Entry 8WHY (electron microscopy, 2.70 A resolution); this record covers chains O and A of the 28 polymer chains in the assembly.

[Chain O]
Protein: 50S ribosomal protein L15
From: Mycolicibacterium smegmatis MC2 155
UniProtKB: A0QSG8 (A0QSG8_MYCS2); numbering as in UniProt (aligned over 1-147)
Amino-acid sequence (147 residues; row label = number of the first residue in the row):
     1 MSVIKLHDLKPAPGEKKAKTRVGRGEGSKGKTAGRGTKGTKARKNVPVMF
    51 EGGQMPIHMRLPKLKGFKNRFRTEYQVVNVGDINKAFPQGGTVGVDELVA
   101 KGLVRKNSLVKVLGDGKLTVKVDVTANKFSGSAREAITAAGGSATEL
Unresolved in the structure: 1-2

[Chain A]
Molecule: 23S rRNA
From: Mycolicibacterium smegmatis MC2 155
Sequence (3119 nucleotides; numbered 2 to 3120; the number before each row is that of its first residue):
     2 AAGUGUUUAAGGGCGCAUGGUGGAUGCCUUGGCACUGGGAGCCGAUGAAG
    52 GACGUAGGAGGCUGCGAUAAGCCUCGGGGAGCUGUCAACCGAGCGUUGAU
   102 CCGAGGAUGUCCGAAUGGGGAAACCCGGCACGAGUGAUGUCGUGUCACCA
   152 GGCGCUGAAUAUAUAGGCGUCUGGGGGGAACGCGGGGAAGUGAAACAUCU
   202 CAGUACCCGUAGGAAGAGAAAACAAAAUGUGAUUCCGUGAGUAGUGGCGA
   252 GCGAAAGCGGAGGAUGGCUAAACCGUAUGCAUGUGAUACCGGGUAGGGGU
   302 UGUGUGUGCGGGGUUGUGGGACCUAUCUUUCCGGCUCUACCUGGCUGGAG
   352 GGCAGUGAGAAAAUGUUGUGGUUAGCGGAAAUGGCUUGGGAUGGCCUGCC
   402 GUAGACGGUGAGAGCCCGGUACGUGAAAACCCGACGUCUGUCUUGAUGGU
   452 GUUCCCGAGUAGCAGCGGGCCCGUGGAAUCUGCUGUGAAUCUGCCGGGAC
   502 CACCCGGUAAGCCUGAAUACUUCCCAGUGACCGAUAGCGGAUUAGUACCG
   552 UGAGGGAAUGGUGAAAAGUACCCCGGGAGGGGAGUGAAAGAGUACCUGAA
   602 ACCGUGCGCUUACAAUCCGUCAGAGCCCUCGACGUGUCGUGGGGUGAUGG
   652 CGUGCCUUUUGAAGAAUGAGCCUGCGAGUCAGGGACAUGUCGCGAGGUUA
   702 ACCCGGGUGGGGUAGCCGCAGCGAAAGCGAGUCUGAAUAGGGCGUAUCCA
   752 CACAAGAGUGUGUGGUGUAGUGGUGUGUUCUGGACCCGAAGCGGAGUGAU
   802 CUACCCAUGGCCAGGGUGAAGCGCGGGUAAGACCGCGUGGAGGCCCGAAC
   852 CCACUUAGGUUGAAGACUGAGGGGAUGAGCUGUGGGUAGGGGUGAAAGGC
   902 CAAUCAAACUCCGUGAUAGCUGGUUCUCCCCGAAAUGCAUUUAGGUGCAG
   952 CGUCGCAUGUUUCUUGCCGGAGGUAGAGCUACUGGAUGGCCGAUGGGCCC
  1002 CACAGGGUUACUGACGUCAGCCAAACUCCGAAUGCCGGUAAGUCCAAGAG
  1052 UGCGGCAGUGAGACGGCGGGGGAUAAGCUCCGUGCGUCGAGAGGGAAACA
  1102 GCCCAGAUCGCCGGCUAAGGCCCCUAAGCGUGUGCUAAGUGGAAAAGGAU
  1152 GUGCAGUCGCGAAGACAACCAGGAGGUUGGCUUAGAAGCAGCCACCCUUG
  1202 AAAGAGUGCGUAAUAGCUCACUGGUCAAGUGAUUGUGCGCCGAUAAUGUA
  1252 GCGGGGCUCAAGCACACCGCCGAAGCCGCGGCAGCCAACGUGUUGGCUGG
  1302 GUAGGGGAGCGUCCUGCAUCCGGUGAAGCCGCCGAGUGAUCGAGUGGUGG
  1352 AGGGUGUGGGAGUGAGAAUGCAGGCAUGAGUAGCGAUUAGGCAAGUGAGA
  1402 ACCUUGCCCGCCGAAAGACCAAGGGUUCCUGGGCCAGGCCAGUCCGCCCA
  1452 GGGUGAGUCGGGACCUAAGGCGAGGCCGACAGGCGUAGUCGAUGGACAAC
  1502 GGGUUGAUAUUCCCGUACCCGUGUAUGUGCGUCCAUGAUGAAUCAGCGGU
  1552 ACUAACCAUCCAAAACCACCGUGACCGCACCUUUCGGGGUGUGGCGUUGG
  1602 UGGGGCUGCAUGGGACCUUCGUUGGUAGUAGUCAAGCGAUGGGGUGACGC
  1652 AGGAAGGUAGCCGUACCGGUCAGUGGUAAUACCGGGGUAAGCCUGUAGGG
  1702 AGUCAGAUAGGUAAAUCCGUCUGGCAUAUAUCCUGAGAGGUGAUGCAUAG
  1752 CCGAGUGAGGCGAAUUCGGUGAUCCUAUGCUGCCGAGAAAAGCCUCUAGC
  1802 GAGGACAUACACGGCCCGUACCCCAAACCAACACAGGUGGUCAGGUAGAG
  1852 AAUACUAAGGCGUACGAGUGAACUAUGGUUAAGGAACUCGGCAAAAUGCC
  1902 CCCGUAACUUCGGGAGAAGGGGGACCCACAUGGCGUGUAAGCCUUUACGG
  1952 CCCAAGCGUGAGUGGGUGGCACAAACCAGUGAGAAGCGACUGUUUACUAA
  2002 AAACACAGGUCCGUGCGAAGUCGCAAGACGAUGUAUACGGACUGACGCCU
  2052 GCCCGGUGCUGGAAGGUUAAGAGGACCCGUUAACUCCCUUUGGGGGUGAA
  2102 GCGGAGAAUUUAAGCCCCAGUAAACGGCGGUGGUAACUAUAACCAUCCUA
  2152 AGGUAGCGAAAUUCCUUGUCGGGUAAGUUCCGACCUGCACGAAUGGCGUA
  2202 ACGACUUCUCAACUGUCUCAACCAUAGACUCGGCGAAAUUGCACUACGAG
  2252 UAAAGAUGCUCGUUACGCGCGGCAGGACGAAAAGACCCCGGGACCUUCAC
  2302 UACAACUUGGUAUUGGUGCUCGAUACGGUUUGUGUAGGAUAGGUGGGAGA
  2352 CUGUGAAGCUCACACGCCAGUGUGGGUGGAGUCGUUGUUGAAAUACCACU
  2402 CUGAUCGUAUUGGGCCUCUAACCUCGGACCGUAUAUCCGGUUCAGGGACA
  2452 GUGCCUGGUGGGUAGUUUAACUGGGGCGGUUGCCUCCUAAAAUGUAACGG
  2502 AGGCGCCCAAAGGUUCCCUCAACCUGGACGGCAAUCAGGUGUUGAGUGUA
  2552 AGUGCACAAGGGAGCUUGACUGCGAGACGGACAUGUCGAGCAGGGACGAA
  2602 AGUCGGGACUAGUGAUCCGGCACCUCUGAGUGGAAGGGGUGUCGCUCAAC
  2652 GGAUAAAAGGUACCCCGGGGAUAACAGGCUGAUCUUCCCCAAGAGUCCAU
  2702 AUCGACGGGAUGGUUUGGCACCUCGAUGUCGGCUCGUCGCAUCCUGGGGC
  2752 UGGAGCAGGUCCCAAGGGUUGGGCUGUUCGCCCAUUAAAGCGGCACGCGA
  2802 GCUGGGUUUAGAACGUCGUGAGACAGUUCGGUCUCUAUCCGCCGCGCGCG
  2852 UCAGAAGCUUGAGGAAACCUGUCCCUAGUACGAGAGGACCGGGACGGACG
  2902 AACCUCUGGUAUACCAGUUGUCCCACCAGGGGCACGGCUGGAUAGCCACG
  2952 UUCGGACAGGAUAACCGCUGAAAGCAUCUAAGCGGGAAACCUCUUCCAAG
  3002 ACCAGGCUUCUCACCCUCUAGGAGGGAUAAGGCCCCCCGCAGACCACGGG
  3052 AUUGAUAGACCAGACCUGGAAGCCUAGUAAUAGGUGCAGGGAACUGGCAC
  3102 UAACCGGCCGAAAACUUAC
Unresolved in the structure: 1171-1222, 1563-1607, 2697-2701

[How chain O and chain A interact]
Residue-residue contacts - 162 pairs, chain O then chain A:
  Leu6(O) - G1317(A)  hydrogen bond to the base
  Leu6(O) - C1318(A)  sugar contact
  His7(O) - G1317(A)  base contact
  His7(O) - C1318(A)  hydrogen bond to the sugar
  His7(O) - A1319(A)  hydrogen bond to the sugar
  His7(O) - G1357(A)  base contact
  His7(O) - U1358(A)  hydrogen bond to the sugar
  Lys10(O) - U1358(A)  phosphate contact
  Lys10(O) - G1359(A)  phosphate contact
  Pro11(O) - G1359(A)  phosphate contact
  Pro11(O) - G1360(A)  phosphate contact
  Ala12(O) - U691(A)  phosphate contact
  Pro13(O) - U691(A)  sugar contact
  Gly14(O) - G690(A)  hydrogen bond to the sugar
  Gly14(O) - U691(A)  sugar contact
  Glu15(O) - G690(A)  hydrogen bond to the base
  Glu15(O) - U691(A)  hydrogen bond to the sugar
  Glu15(O) - G776(A)  sugar contact
  Lys16(O) - G776(A)  sugar contact
  Lys16(O) - G1360(A)  salt bridge to the phosphate
  Lys17(O) - G776(A)  hydrogen bond to the sugar
  Lys17(O) - U777(A)  sugar contact
  Lys17(O) - G1308(A)  salt bridge to the phosphate
  Lys19(O) - U680(A)  phosphate contact
  Lys19(O) - C681(A)  salt bridge to the phosphate
  Lys19(O) - U777(A)  phosphate contact
  Lys19(O) - G778(A)  phosphate contact
  Thr20(O) - G778(A)  hydrogen bond to the phosphate
  Arg21(O) - U1364(A)  base contact
  Arg21(O) - G1365(A)  salt bridge to the phosphate
  Val22(O) - G679(A)  sugar contact
  Gly23(O) - U925(A)  hydrogen bond to the sugar
  Gly23(O) - U926(A)  phosphate contact
  Arg24(O) - G679(A)  salt bridge to the phosphate
  Arg24(O) - U926(A)  hydrogen bond to the base
  Arg24(O) - C927(A)  sugar contact
  Arg24(O) - G1365(A)  salt bridge to the phosphate
  Gly25(O) - U926(A)  hydrogen bond to the phosphate
  Gly25(O) - C927(A)  phosphate contact
  Gly25(O) - U928(A)  phosphate contact
  Glu26(O) - U928(A)  phosphate contact
  Gly27(O) - U928(A)  hydrogen bond to the phosphate
  Gly27(O) - C929(A)  hydrogen bond to the base
  Ser28(O) - U928(A)  base contact
  Lys29(O) - G1306(A)  salt bridge to the phosphate
  Lys29(O) - G1307(A)  salt bridge to the phosphate
  Gly30(O) - U926(A)  phosphate contact
  Lys31(O) - U658(A)  salt bridge to the phosphate
  Lys31(O) - U659(A)  salt bridge to the phosphate
  Lys31(O) - U925(A)  hydrogen bond to the base
  Lys31(O) - U926(A)  hydrogen bond to the phosphate
  Thr32(O) - G679(A)  base contact
  Thr32(O) - G1305(A)  phosphate contact
  Ala33(O) - G679(A)  base contact
  Gly34(O) - A1058(A)  phosphate contact
  Gly34(O) - G1059(A)  sugar contact
  Gly34(O) - G1305(A)  hydrogen bond to the phosphate
  Arg35(O) - G679(A)  hydrogen bond to the base
  Arg35(O) - C786(A)  salt bridge to the phosphate
  Arg35(O) - G1059(A)  sugar contact
  Arg35(O) - G1305(A)  phosphate contact
  Gly36(O) - G1059(A)  phosphate contact
  Gly36(O) - U1060(A)  phosphate contact
  Gly36(O) - A1304(A)  sugar contact
  Gly36(O) - G1305(A)  phosphate contact
  Thr37(O) - U660(A)  phosphate contact
  Thr37(O) - U1060(A)  hydrogen bond to the phosphate
  Lys38(O) - U659(A)  phosphate contact
  Lys38(O) - U660(A)  phosphate contact
  Lys38(O) - U922(A)  salt bridge to the phosphate
  Lys38(O) - G923(A)  salt bridge to the phosphate
  Gly39(O) - C921(A)  phosphate contact
  Gly39(O) - G946(A)  phosphate contact
  Thr40(O) - G920(A)  hydrogen bond to the sugar
  Thr40(O) - C921(A)  phosphate contact
  Thr40(O) - G946(A)  hydrogen bond to the sugar
  Thr40(O) - U947(A)  hydrogen bond to the phosphate
  Lys41(O) - U947(A)  hydrogen bond to the phosphate
  Lys41(O) - G948(A)  salt bridge to the phosphate
  Lys41(O) - G1061(A)  base contact
  Ala42(O) - C786(A)  hydrogen bond to the base
  Arg43(O) - C786(A)  base contact
  Arg43(O) - C787(A)  base contact
  Arg43(O) - U922(A)  base contact
  Arg43(O) - G923(A)  hydrogen bond to the base
  Lys44(O) - A919(A)  salt bridge to the phosphate
  Lys44(O) - G920(A)  salt bridge to the phosphate
  Asn45(O) - C781(A)  hydrogen bond to the phosphate
  Val46(O) - U947(A)  phosphate contact
  Phe50(O) - A195(A)  base contact
  Phe50(O) - U947(A)  sugar contact
  Phe50(O) - G948(A)  sugar contact
  Glu51(O) - G948(A)  sugar contact
  Gly52(O) - U941(A)  hydrogen bond to the sugar
  Gly52(O) - G946(A)  hydrogen bond to the base
  Gly52(O) - U947(A)  base contact
  Gly53(O) - U941(A)  sugar contact
  Gln54(O) - A940(A)  hydrogen bond to the sugar
  Gln54(O) - U941(A)  sugar contact
  Gln54(O) - A2582(A)  hydrogen bond to the base
  Gln54(O) - G2652(A)  base contact
  Met55(O) - A2616(A)  base contact
  Met55(O) - G2652(A)  hydrogen bond to the sugar
  Met55(O) - G2653(A)  base contact
  Ile57(O) - C2583(A)  sugar contact
  His58(O) - A251(A)  phosphate contact
  Met59(O) - G250(A)  sugar contact
  Met59(O) - U2617(A)  hydrogen bond to the sugar
  Arg60(O) - C2583(A)  hydrogen bond to the base
  Arg60(O) - A2584(A)  sugar contact
  Arg60(O) - A2616(A)  hydrogen bond to the sugar
  Arg60(O) - U2617(A)  sugar contact
  Arg60(O) - G2652(A)  base contact
  Leu61(O) - U2617(A)  phosphate contact
  Pro62(O) - U2617(A)  phosphate contact
  Pro62(O) - C2618(A)  phosphate contact
  Lys63(O) - C249(A)  hydrogen bond to the sugar
  Lys63(O) - C2618(A)  hydrogen bond to the phosphate
  Lys63(O) - C2619(A)  salt bridge to the phosphate
  Lys65(O) - A725(A)  salt bridge to the phosphate
  Lys65(O) - G2640(A)  phosphate contact
  Lys65(O) - U2641(A)  salt bridge to the phosphate
  Gly66(O) - A725(A)  sugar contact
  Gly66(O) - G2639(A)  hydrogen bond to the phosphate
  Gly66(O) - G2640(A)  hydrogen bond to the phosphate
  Phe67(O) - A725(A)  hydrogen bond to the sugar
  Phe67(O) - A726(A)  sugar contact
  Phe67(O) - U2628(A)  sugar contact
  Phe67(O) - G2638(A)  base contact
  Phe67(O) - G2639(A)  sugar contact
  Lys68(O) - G245(A)  phosphate contact
  Lys68(O) - A726(A)  salt bridge to the phosphate
  Asn69(O) - A726(A)  phosphate contact
  Asn69(O) - A727(A)  phosphate contact
  Asn69(O) - U2628(A)  phosphate contact
  Arg70(O) - A244(A)  sugar contact
  Arg70(O) - A2630(A)  hydrogen bond to the base
  Phe71(O) - G2629(A)  sugar contact
  Phe71(O) - A2630(A)  sugar contact
  Arg72(O) - G724(A)  hydrogen bond to the base
  Arg72(O) - A727(A)  salt bridge to the phosphate
  Arg72(O) - G728(A)  hydrogen bond to the base
  Gln76(O) - C720(A)  base contact
  Val77(O) - A721(A)  sugar contact
  Val77(O) - G730(A)  base contact
  Asn79(O) - A721(A)  hydrogen bond to the base
  Leu103(O) - C720(A)  base contact
  Arg105(O) - C718(A)  base contact
  Arg105(O) - G719(A)  hydrogen bond to the base
  Arg105(O) - C720(A)  base contact
  Lys106(O) - U714(A)  hydrogen bond to the sugar
  Lys111(O) - G730(A)  salt bridge to the phosphate
  Leu113(O) - A721(A)  base contact
  Leu113(O) - G730(A)  base contact
  Leu113(O) - A731(A)  phosphate contact
  Gly114(O) - A731(A)  hydrogen bond to the phosphate
  Asp115(O) - A731(A)  base contact
  Lys117(O) - G765(A)  salt bridge to the phosphate
  Ser130(O) - G730(A)  phosphate contact
  Ser130(O) - A731(A)  hydrogen bond to the phosphate
  Gly131(O) - G730(A)  hydrogen bond to the phosphate
  Ser132(O) - A731(A)  hydrogen bond to the phosphate
Also at the interface, not in a pair above, chain O (81 interface residues in all): Leu9, Ala18, Val48, Met49, Tyr75, Lys101, Gly102, Phe129
Also at the interface, not in a pair above, chain A (97 interface residues in all): G252, C692, A696, G697, A715, G716, C723, C729, U746, G774, U775, U780, G924, C2627, A2654

[In short]
The interface between chain O and chain A involves 81 residues on one side and 97 on the other; the contacts
include 49 hydrogen bonds and 23 salt bridges. Polar contacts include Leu6(O)-G1317(A), Glu15(O)-G690(A) and
Arg24(O)-U926(A).
Chain O is 50S ribosomal protein L15 and chain A is 23S rRNA, both from Mycolicibacterium smegmatis MC2 155;
the structure, Cryo- EM structure of Mycobacterium smegmatis 50S ribosomal subunit (body 1) of 70S ribosome
and RafH, was determined by electron microscopy, deposited together with 8WHX, 8WI7, 8WI8, 8WI9, 8WIB, 8WIC,
8WID and 8WIF.
